Entry 7PHB (electron microscopy, 4.90 A resolution (low resolution: residue-level contacts below are approximate; hydrogen-bond / salt-bridge calls are withheld)); this record covers chains i and 3 of the 56 polymer chains in the assembly.

[Chain i]
Name: 50S ribosomal protein L13
From: Mycoplasma pneumoniae M129
Reference sequence: P75178 (RL13_MYCPN); residues 1-146 here = UniProt positions 1-146
Sequence (146 residues; row label = number of the first residue in the row):
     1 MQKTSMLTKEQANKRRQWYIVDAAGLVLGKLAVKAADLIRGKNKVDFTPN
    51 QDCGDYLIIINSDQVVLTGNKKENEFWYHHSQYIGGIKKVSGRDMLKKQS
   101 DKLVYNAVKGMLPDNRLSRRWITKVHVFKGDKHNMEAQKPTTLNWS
Unresolved in the structure: 1-2

[Chain 3]
Molecule: 23S ribosomal RNA
From: Mycoplasma pneumoniae M129
Sequence (2907 nucleotides; each row starts with the number of its first residue):
     1 UACAAUAAGUUACUAAGGGCUUAUGGUGGAUGCCUUGGCACUAAUAGGCG
    51 AUGAAGGACGUGUUAACCUGCGAUAAGCUUCGGGUAGGUGGUAAGAACCU
   101 CAGAUCCGGAGAUUUCCGAAUGGAGCAAUCCGGUAGUUGGAAACAGCUAU
   151 CAUUAAUUGAUGAAUAAAUAGUCAAUUAAAGCAAUACGUGGUGAAGUGAA
   201 ACAUCUCAGUAGCCACAGGAAAAGAAAACGAAUGUGAUUCCGUGUGUAGU
   251 GGCGAGCGAAAGCGGAACAGGCCAAACUUAUCAUUAGAUAGGGGUUGUAG
   301 GGCUUGCAAUGUGGACUUGAAAACGAUAGAAGAAGCUGUUGGAAAGCAGC
   351 GCGCAAAAGGGUGAUAGCCCCGUAUUUGAAAUUGUUUUCAUACCUAGCGA
   401 GAUCCCUGAGUAGCUCGGAAAACGUUAUUUUGAGUGAAUCUGCCCAGACC
   451 AUUGGGUAAGCCUAAAUACUAAUUAGUGACCGAUAGCGAAACAGUACCGU
   501 GAGGGAAAGGUGAAAAGAACCCAGAGAUGGGAGUGAAAUAGAUUCUGAAA
   551 CCAUAUGCCUACAACGUGUCAGAGCACAUUAAUGUGUGAUGGCGUGCGUU
   601 UUGAAGUAUGAGCCGGCGAGUUAUGAUAGCAAGCGUUAGUUAACCAGGAG
   651 AUGGGGAGCUGUAGCGAAAGCGAGUUUUAAAAGAGCGUUUGUUUGUUAUU
   701 AUAGACCCGAAACGGGUUGAGCUAGUCAUGAGCAGGUUGAAGGUUGAGUA
   751 ACAUCAACUGGAGGACCGAACCGACUCUCGUUGAAACGAUAGCGGAUGAC
   801 UUGUGAUUAGGGGUGAAAUUCCAAUCGAAAUCCGUGAUAGCUGGUUCUCG
   851 UCGAAAUAGCUUUAAGGCUAGCGUGAGAUCACAAAUAAGUGGAGGUAAAG
   901 CUACUGAAUGUAUGAUGGCGCCACCUAGGCGUACUGAAUACAAUUAAACU
   951 CUGAAUGCCAUUUAUUUUAUUCUCGCAGUCAGACAGUGGGGGAUAAGCUU
  1001 CAUUGUCAAGAGGGGAAGAGCCCAGAUCAUUAAAUAAGGUCCCCAAAAUA
  1051 UACUAAGUGGAAAAGGAUGUGAAAGUGCUAAAACAGCAAGGAUGUUGGCU
  1101 UAGAAGCAGCCAUCGUUUAAAGAGUGCGUAACAGCUCACUUGUCGAGUGU
  1151 UUUUGCGCCGAAGAUGUAACGGGGCUAAGUAUAUUACCGAAUUUAUGGAU
  1201 AAGAUUUAUAUCUUGUGGUAGACGAGCGUUGUAUUGGAGUUGAAGUCAAA
  1251 GCGUGAGCAUUGGUGGAUCCAAUACAAGUGAGAAUGCCGGCAUGAGUAAC
  1301 GCUUGGGAGUGAGAAUCUCCCAAACCGAUUGACUAAGGUUUCCUGGACCA
  1351 GGGUCGUCCUUCCAGGGUUAGUCUGGACCUAAGCUGAGGCUGAAAAGCGU
  1401 AGGCGAUGGACAACAGGUUAAUAUUCCUGUACUUACAGUUAGACUGAUGG
  1451 AGUGACAAAGAAGGUUUUCCACCCCCAUAAUUGGAUUUGGGGAUAAAUCA
  1501 UAAGGUGGUACAAUAGGCAAAUCCGUUGUGCAUAACAUUGAGUGAUGAUG
  1551 UCGAGUGAAUGAGUGAUCAAGUAGCGAAGGUGGUAUUAAUCAUGCUUUCA
  1601 AGAAAAGCUUCUAGGGUUAAUCUAGCUGUAACCAGUACCGAGAACGAACA
  1651 CACGUAGUCAAGGAGAGGAUCCUAAGGUUAGCGAGUGAACUAUAGCCAAG
  1701 GAACUCUGCAAAUUAACCCCGUAAGUUAGCGAGAAGGGGUGCUUAUGUAA
  1751 AAGUAAGCCGCAGUGAAGAACGAGGGGGGACUGUUUAACUAAAACACAAC
  1801 UCUAUGCCAAACCGUAAGGUGAUGUAUAUGGGGUGACACCUGCCCAGUGC
  1851 UGGAAGGUUAAAGAAGGAGGUUAGCGCAAGCGAAGCUUUUAACUGAAGCC
  1901 CCAGUGAACGGCGGCCGUAACUAUAACGGUCCUAAGGUAGCGAAAUUCCU
  1951 AGUCGGGUAAAUUCCGUCCCGCUUGAAUGGUGUAACCAUCUCUUGACUGU
  2001 CUCGGCUAUAGACUCGGUGAAAUCCAGGUACGGGUGAAGACACCCGUUAG
  2051 GCGCAACGGGACGGAAAGACCCCGUGAAGCUUUACUGUAGCUUAAUAUUG
  2101 AUCAGGACAUUAUCAUGUAGAGAAUAGGUAGGAGCAAUCGAUGCAAGUUC
  2151 GCUAGGACUUGUUGAUGCGAAAGGUGGAAUACUACCCUUGGUUGUGUGCU
  2201 GUUCUAAUUGGUAACUGUUAUCCAGUUUCAAGACAGUGUUAGGUGGGCAG
  2251 UUUGACUGGGGCGGUCGCCUCCUAAAAGGUAACGGAGGCGUACAAAGGUA
  2301 CCUUCAGUACGGUUGGAAAUCGUAUGUAGAGUGUAAUGGUGUAAGGGUGC
  2351 UUGACUGUGAGACAUACAGGUCGAACAGGUGAGAAAUCAGGUCAUAGUGA
  2401 UCCGGUGGUCCAGUAUGGAAUGGCCAUCGCUCAACGGAUAAAAGCUACUC
  2451 CGGGGAUAACAGGCUGAUACUGCCCAAGAGUUCAUAUCGACGGCAGUGUU
  2501 UGGCACCUCGAUGUCGACUCAUCUCAUCCUCGAGCUGAAGCAGGUUCGAA
  2551 GGGUUCGGCUGUUCGCCGAUUAAAGAGAUACGUGAGUUGGGUUCAAACCG
  2601 UCGUGAGACAGGUUGGUCCCUAUCUAUUGUGCCCGUAGGAAGAUUGAAGA
  2651 GUGUUGCUUCUAGUACGAGAGGACCGAAGCGAGGACACCUCUUAUGCUCC
  2701 AGUUGUAGCGCCAGCUGCACCGCUGGGUAGUAACGUGUCUAUUAGAUAAA
  2751 CGCUGAAAGCAUCUAAGUGUGAAACUAUCUCAAAGAUUAAUCUUCCCAUU
  2801 UCGCAAGAAAGUAAGAGCCGUCAAAGACGAUGACGUUGAUAGGUUACAGG
  2851 UGUAAGCAUAGUGAUAUGUUGAGCUGAGUAAUACUAAUUGCUCGAGGACU
  2901 UAUUGGA
Unresolved in the structure: 1-7, 923-927, 1560-1569, 2901-2907
Residues lining bound ligands: chloramphenicol (CLM): G2068, A2459, C2460, U2508, A2511, U2512, G2513, U2514

[Interface between chain i and chain 3]
Residue-residue contacts (87; chain i residue first):
  Lys-3(i) / U583(3)
  Lys-3(i) / U1030(3)
  Lys-3(i) / A1032(3)
  Thr-4(i) / U1031(3)
  Met-6(i) / G572(3)
  Leu-7(i) / U1031(3)
  Lys-9(i) / G572(3)
  Gln-11(i) / A573(3)
  Val-27(i) / U1176(3)
  Leu-28(i) / G1174(3)
  Leu-28(i) / C1175(3)
  Gly-29(i) / G1174(3)
  Gly-29(i) / C1175(3)
  Gly-29(i) / A1178(3)
  Lys-30(i) / A1178(3)
  Val-33(i) / C1041(3)
  Val-33(i) / G1173(3)
  Val-33(i) / A1178(3)
  Arg-40(i) / C1042(3)
  Arg-40(i) / C1043(3)
  Lys-42(i) / C1042(3)
  Lys-42(i) / C1043(3)
  Lys-42(i) / A1045(3)
  Pro-49(i) / G591(3)
  Asn-50(i) / G572(3)
  Asn-50(i) / U590(3)
  Asn-50(i) / G591(3)
  Gln-51(i) / A589(3)
  Gln-51(i) / U590(3)
  Tyr-56(i) / G9(3)
  Thr-68(i) / U1176(3)
  Gly-69(i) / U1176(3)
  Asn-70(i) / A1056(3)
  Asn-70(i) / U1176(3)
  Lys-71(i) / G1057(3)
  Lys-71(i) / C1175(3)
  Lys-71(i) / U1176(3)
  Asn-74(i) / G1057(3)
  Glu-75(i) / G1057(3)
  Trp-77(i) / G1174(3)
  Tyr-78(i) / U1167(3)
  His-79(i) / U2048(3)
  His-79(i) / A2648(3)
  His-79(i) / G2649(3)
  His-80(i) / G1166(3)
  Ser-81(i) / G2649(3)
  Ser-81(i) / A2650(3)
  Gln-82(i) / G1166(3)
  Tyr-83(i) / U2628(3)
  Tyr-83(i) / A2650(3)
  Ile-84(i) / G1166(3)
  Ile-84(i) / U2522(3)
  Gly-85(i) / G1166(3)
  Gly-86(i) / A2650(3)
  Ile-87(i) / G1166(3)
  Lys-88(i) / G2649(3)
  Gln-99(i) / A2648(3)
  Lys-102(i) / A2647(3)
  Tyr-105(i) / U2788(3)
  Ala-107(i) / G1173(3)
  Ala-107(i) / G1174(3)
  Lys-109(i) / U2047(3)
  Gly-110(i) / G1173(3)
  Met-111(i) / C1042(3)
  Met-111(i) / C1043(3)
  Met-111(i) / G1173(3)
  Pro-113(i) / C1043(3)
  Pro-113(i) / C1044(3)
  Asp-114(i) / G2046(3)
  Asn-115(i) / G591(3)
  Asn-115(i) / G592(3)
  Arg-116(i) / A563(3)
  Arg-116(i) / A564(3)
  Arg-116(i) / U590(3)
  Arg-116(i) / G591(3)
  Leu-117(i) / U590(3)
  Leu-117(i) / G591(3)
  Arg-119(i) / A563(3)
  Arg-119(i) / A564(3)
  Arg-119(i) / U2048(3)
  Arg-119(i) / U2788(3)
  Arg-120(i) / C562(3)
  Arg-120(i) / U2787(3)
  Arg-120(i) / U2788(3)
  Thr-123(i) / U2788(3)
  His-126(i) / A8(3)
  His-126(i) / G9(3)
Interface residues without a listed pair, chain i (61 interface residues in all): Ser-5, Ala-12, Lys-14, Trp-18, Arg-93, Leu-103, Asn-106, Leu-112, Met-135, Gln-138
Interface residues without a listed pair, chain 3 (47 interface residues in all): U10, U11, A571, C2031, A2049, C2523, U2747

[In short]
61 residues of chain i and 47 residues of chain 3 are in contact. Bound to chain 3: chloramphenicol.
Chain i is 50S ribosomal protein L13 and chain 3 is 23S ribosomal RNA, both from Mycoplasma pneumoniae M129;
the structure, 70S ribosome with A- and P-site tRNAs in chloramphenicol-treated Mycoplasma pneumoniae cells,
was determined by electron microscopy, deposited together with 7OOC, 7OOD, 7P6Z, 7PAH, 7PAI, 7PAJ and 23
further entries.
